PDB entry 8RKG | X-ray diffraction, 2.90 A resolution | chains O and D of the 8 polymer chains in the assembly

# Chain O
Protein: XlZPA protein
Source organism: Xenopus laevis
UniProt: A1L3D9 (A1L3D9_XENLA); residues 130-160 here = UniProt positions 130-160
Chain sequence (31 residues; numbered 130 to 160; the number before each row is that of its first residue):
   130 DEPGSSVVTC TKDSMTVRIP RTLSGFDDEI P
Disordered / not traced: 130-132

# Chain D
Protein: XlZPA protein
Source organism: Xenopus laevis
UniProt: A1L3D9 (A1L3D9_XENLA); residues 161-338 here = UniProt positions 161-338
Chain sequence (188 residues; each row starts with the number of its first residue):
   161 VAAPSFWDLE VKFTGQTSLL GMSEARQRGY QFSSDPYYLT VQASYSAFGL NVFNLENQRL
   221 YVADLRLVSQ FGSPRISIDT PMICARDSPS CNSTHATVLI PFFGGVLTGI NVNSVNIQLS
   281 SYSLQQHGIT LDSRNGYRLY IKRSTLKGDR NDVLVLTFIY YGKTVPMLIS LVCSGGSNLE
   341 HHHHHHHH
Disordered / not traced: 161-164, 305-310, 335-348
Sequence notes: expression tag (339-348)
Cystine bridges: Cys251-Cys333
Covalent attachments: N-acetylglucosamine (NAG) linked to Asn252

# Interface between chain O and chain D
Contacting residue pairs (57):
  Gly133(O) - Tyr198(D)
  Ser134(O) - Tyr198(D)
  Ser135(O) - Pro326(D)
  Val136(O) - Pro326(D)
  Val137(O) - Pro241(D)
  Val137(O) - Met242(D)  hydrophobic
  Val137(O) - Ile243(D)
  Val137(O) - Cys244(D)  hydrophobic
  Val137(O) - Val325(D)  hydrophobic
  Val137(O) - Pro326(D)  hydrogen bond (backbone-backbone)
  Val137(O) - Met327(D)
  Val137(O) - Leu328(D)  hydrogen bond (backbone-backbone)
  Thr138(O) - Leu328(D)
  Cys139(O) - Ile243(D)
  Cys139(O) - Cys244(D)  disulfide
  Cys139(O) - Met327(D)  hydrophobic
  Cys139(O) - Leu328(D)  hydrogen bond (backbone-backbone)
  Cys139(O) - Ile329(D)  hydrophobic
  Thr140(O) - Tyr205(D)  hydrogen bond (backbone-side chain)
  Lys141(O) - Tyr205(D)
  Lys141(O) - Arg246(D)  hydrogen bond (backbone-side chain)
  Lys141(O) - Ser334(D)  hydrogen bond
  Asp142(O) - Ser204(D)
  Asp142(O) - Tyr205(D)
  Asp142(O) - Arg246(D)  salt bridge
  Ser143(O) - Gln202(D)  hydrogen bond
  Ser143(O) - Ala203(D)
  Ser143(O) - Tyr205(D)
  Met144(O) - Gln202(D)
  Met144(O) - Ala203(D)  hydrogen bond (backbone-backbone)
  Met144(O) - Tyr205(D)  hydrophobic
  Met144(O) - Tyr221(D)
  Met144(O) - Met242(D)  hydrophobic
  Met144(O) - Ile243(D)
  Met144(O) - Cys244(D)  hydrophobic
  Thr145(O) - Thr200(D)
  Thr145(O) - Val201(D)
  Thr145(O) - Gln202(D)  hydrogen bond
  Val146(O) - Leu199(D)
  Val146(O) - Thr200(D)
  Val146(O) - Val201(D)  hydrogen bond (backbone-backbone)
  Val146(O) - Met242(D)  hydrophobic
  Arg147(O) - Asp195(D)  salt bridge
  Arg147(O) - Tyr198(D)
  Arg147(O) - Leu199(D)
  Arg147(O) - Thr200(D)  hydrogen bond
  Ile148(O) - Tyr198(D)
  Ile148(O) - Leu199(D)  hydrogen bond (backbone-backbone)
  Ile148(O) - Thr240(D)
  Pro149(O) - Tyr197(D)
  Pro149(O) - Tyr198(D)
  Arg150(O) - Ser194(D)
  Arg150(O) - Asp195(D)  hydrogen bond (side chain-backbone)
  Arg150(O) - Pro196(D)
  Arg150(O) - Tyr197(D)  hydrogen bond (backbone-backbone)
  Arg150(O) - Tyr198(D)
  Arg150(O) - Leu199(D)
Interface residues without a listed pair, chain D (27 interface residues in all): Ile238, Ser248
Inter-chain disulfides: Cys139(O)-Cys244(D)

# Summary
Chain O and chain D form an interface of 18 and 27 residues respectively, with 1 disulfide bond, 14 hydrogen
bonds and 2 salt bridges. Polar contacts include Asp142(O)-Arg246(D), Arg147(O)-Asp195(D) and
Thr140(O)-Tyr205(D). N-acetylglucosamine is covalently linked to Asn252(D).
Chain O is XlZPA protein and chain D is XlZPA protein, both from Xenopus laevis; the structure, Crystal
structure of tetrameric collagenase-cleaved Xenopus ZP2-N2N3 (cleaved xZP2-N2N3), was determined by X-ray
diffraction together with 8BQU, 8RKF, 8RKH and 8RKI from the same study.
